PDB entry 6HAH | X-ray diffraction, 1.45 A resolution | chain A

# Chain A
Name: Pc24g00380 protein
UniProt: B6HWK0 (B6HWK0_PENRW); residues 1-55 here correspond to UniProt positions 38-92 (UniProt number = residue number + 37)
Sequence (55 residues; numbered 1 to 55; the number before each row is that of its first residue):
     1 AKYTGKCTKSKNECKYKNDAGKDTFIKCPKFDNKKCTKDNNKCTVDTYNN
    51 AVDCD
Disulfides: Cys7-Cys36, Cys14-Cys43, Cys28-Cys54
Bound ions: Na+: Asn33, Asp53, Cys54, Asp55
Small-molecule neighbours: FWQ (P-sulfonatocalix[6]arene): Lys27, Cys28, Pro29, Lys30, Phe31, Lys34, Asn50, Ala51, Val52
What the authors report for this chain:
  - binding site for FWQ: Lys6, Lys9, Lys11, Lys27, Pro29, Lys30, Phe31, Lys38, Lys42, Val52
  - binding site for the ligand FWN: Lys9
  - contacts within the chain: Lys2-Asp46 (salt bridge) (proposed by the authors, not directly observed)

# Overview
Chain A binds compound FWQ. Asn33, Asp53, Cys54 and Asp55 form the Na+ site. The paper reports a binding site
for FWQ at Lys6, Lys9 and Lys11 among others; a binding site for the ligand FWN at Lys9.
Chain A is Pc24g00380 protein; the structure, Crystal structure of PAF - p-sulfonatocalix[6]arene complex, was
determined by X-ray diffraction together with 6HA4 and 6HAJ from the same study.
